7WD9 - chains E and F of the 9 polymer chains in the assembly; structure by electron microscopy, 3.70 A resolution.

== Chain E ==
Protein: Heavy chain of S3H3 Fab
From: Mus musculus
Notes: antibody fragment or engineered binder
Chain sequence (217 residues; numbered 1 to 217; the number before each row is that of its first residue):
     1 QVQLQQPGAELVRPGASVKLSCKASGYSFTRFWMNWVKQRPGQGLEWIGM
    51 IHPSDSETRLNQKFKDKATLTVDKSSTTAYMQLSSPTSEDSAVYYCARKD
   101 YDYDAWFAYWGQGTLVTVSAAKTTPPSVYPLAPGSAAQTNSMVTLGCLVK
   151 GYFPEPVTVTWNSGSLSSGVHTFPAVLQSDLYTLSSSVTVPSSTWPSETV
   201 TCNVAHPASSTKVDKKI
Disulfides: C22-C96, C147-C202

== Chain F ==
Protein: Light chain of S3H3 Fab
From: Mus musculus
Notes: antibody fragment or engineered binder
Chain sequence (215 residues; each row starts with the number of its first residue):
     1 DIVLTQSPASLAVSLGQRATISCRASKSVSASVYSYMHWYQQKPGQPPKL
    51 LIYLASSLESGVPARFSGSGSGTDFTLNIHPVEEEDAATYYCHHSRELPP
   101 AFGGGTKLEIKRADAAPTVSIFPPSSEQLTSGGASVVCFLNNFYPKDINV
   151 KWKIDGSERQNGVLNSWTDQDSKDSTYSMSSTLTLTKDEYERHNSYTCEA
   201 THKTSTSPIVKSFNR
Disulfides: C23-C92, C138-C198

== Interface between chain E and chain F ==
Pairs across the interface (69):
  Q39(E) - Q42(F)  hydrogen bond
  G44(E) - Y91(F)
  L45(E) - P48(F)  hydrophobic
  L45(E) - Y91(F)  hydrophobic
  L45(E) - F102(F)  hydrophobic
  W47(E) - P99(F)  hydrophobic
  W47(E) - P100(F)
  Y103(E) - A31(F)  hydrogen bond (side chain-backbone)
  Y103(E) - Y34(F)  hydrogen bond (side chain-backbone)
  Y103(E) - S35(F)
  Y103(E) - Y36(F)
  D104(E) - Y36(F)
  D104(E) - M37(F)
  D104(E) - H38(F)  salt bridge
  D104(E) - L54(F)  hydrogen bond (side chain-backbone)
  A105(E) - H38(F)  hydrogen bond (backbone-side chain)
  A105(E) - S95(F)  hydrogen bond (backbone-side chain)
  W106(E) - H38(F)
  W106(E) - Y40(F)
  W106(E) - L50(F)
  F107(E) - Y40(F)  hydrogen bond (backbone-side chain)
  W110(E) - P47(F)  hydrophobic
  W110(E) - P48(F)  hydrogen bond (side chain-backbone)
  G111(E) - P47(F)
  Y129(E) - S125(F)
  Y129(E) - E127(F)
  Y129(E) - Q128(F)
  Y129(E) - S131(F)
  P130(E) - S125(F)
  P130(E) - E127(F)
  L131(E) - F122(F)  hydrophobic
  L131(E) - P123(F)
  L131(E) - V137(F)  hydrophobic
  L131(E) - F139(F)  hydrophobic
  A132(E) - F122(F)
  A132(E) - P123(F)
  P133(E) - F122(F)
  P133(E) - P123(F)
  T144(E) - S120(F)
  T144(E) - F122(F)
  L145(E) - F122(F)  hydrophobic
  G146(E) - F122(F)
  L148(E) - Q128(F)
  L148(E) - S135(F)
  K150(E) - Q128(F)
  K150(E) - S135(F)
  H171(E) - N141(F)
  H171(E) - S178(F)
  T172(E) - T168(F)
  F173(E) - F139(F)  hydrophobic
  F173(E) - N141(F)
  F173(E) - S166(F)
  F173(E) - T168(F)
  F173(E) - S178(F)
  F173(E) - M179(F)
  F173(E) - S180(F)
  P174(E) - S166(F)  hydrogen bond (backbone-side chain)
  P174(E) - W167(F)
  P174(E) - T168(F)
  V176(E) - L164(F)  hydrophobic
  V176(E) - N165(F)
  V176(E) - S166(F)
  Q178(E) - L164(F)
  S185(E) - F139(F)
  S185(E) - S180(F)  hydrogen bond
  S186(E) - F139(F)
  S187(E) - F139(F)
  S187(E) - N141(F)  hydrogen bond
  K215(E) - E127(F)  salt bridge
Other interface residues (no listed pair), chain E (37 interface residues in all): V37, E46, M50, Y95, K99, V128
Other interface residues (no listed pair), chain F (42 interface residues in all): Q46, Y53, H93, L98, L140, N142

== Summary ==
The interface between chain E and chain F involves 37 residues on one side and 42 on the other; the contacts
include 11 hydrogen bonds and 2 salt bridges. Polar contacts include D104(E)-H38(F), K215(E)-E127(F) and
Q39(E)-Q42(F).
Chain E is Heavy chain of S3H3 Fab and chain F is Light chain of S3H3 Fab, both from Mus musculus; the
structure, SARS-CoV-2 Beta spike in complex with three S3H3 Fabs, was determined by electron microscopy (same
publication as 7WCR, 7WCZ, 7WD0, 7WD7, 7WD8 and 7WDF).
